Entry 8FR8 (electron microscopy, 2.76 A resolution); this record covers chains a and e of the 58 polymer chains in the assembly.

# Chain a
Molecule: 16S rRNA
Source organism: Mycolicibacterium smegmatis MC2 155
Sequence (1511 nucleotides; row label = number of the first residue in the row):
     7 UUUGGAGAGU UUGAUCCUGG CUCAGGACGA ACGCUGGCGG CGUGCUUAAC ACAUGCAAGU
    67 CGAACGGAAA GGCCCUUUCG GGGGUACUCG AGUGGCGAAC GGGUGAGUAA CACGUGGGUG
   127 AUCUGCCCUG CACUUUGGGA UAAGCCUGGG AAACUGGGUC UAAUACCGAA UACACCCUGC
   187 UGGUCGCAUG GCCUGGUAGG GGAAAGCUUU UGCGGUGUGG GAUGGGCCCG CGGCCUAUCA
   247 GCUUGUUGGU GGGGUGAUGG CCUACCAAGG CGACGACGGG UAGCCGGCCU GAGAGGGUGA
   307 CCGGCCACAC UGGGACUGAG AUACGGCCCA GACUCCUACG GGAGGCAGCA GUGGGGAAUA
   367 UUGCACAAUG GGCGCAAGCC UGAUGCAGCG ACGCCGCGUG AGGGAUGACG GCCUUCGGGU
   427 UGUAAACCUC UUUCAGCACA GACGAAGCGC AAGUGACGGU AUGUGCAGAA GAAGGACCGG
   487 CCAACUACGU GCCAGCAGCC GCGGUAAUAC GUAGGGUCCG AGCGUUGUCC GGAAUUACUG
   547 GGCGUAAAGA GCUCGUAGGU GGUUUGUCGC GUUGUUCGUG AAAACUCACA GCUUAACUGU
   607 GGGCGUGCGG GCGAUACGGG CAGACUAGAG UACUGCAGGG GAGACUGGAA UUCCUGGUGU
   667 AGCGGUGGAA UGCGCAGAUA UCAGGAGGAA CACCGGUGGC GAAGGCGGGU CUCUGGGCAG
   727 UAACUGACGC UGAGGAGCGA AAGCGUGGGG AGCGAACAGG AUUAGAUACC CUGGUAGUCC
   787 ACGCCGUAAA CGGUGGGUAC UAGGUGUGGG UUUCCUUCCU UGGGAUCCGU GCCGUAGCUA
   847 ACGCAUUAAG UACCCCGCCU GGGGAGUACG GCCGCAAGGC UAAAACUCAA AGGAAUUGAC
   907 GGGGGCCCGC ACAAGCGGCG GAGCAUGUGG AUUAAUUCGA UGCAACGCGA AGAACCUUAC
   967 CUGGGUUUGA CAUGCACAGG ACGCCGGCAG AGAUGUCGGU UCCCUUGUGG CCUGUGUGCA
  1027 GGUGGUGCAU GGCUGUCGUC AGCUCGUGUC GUGAGAUGUU GGGUUAAGUC CCGCAACGAG
  1087 CGCAACCCUU GUCUCAUGUU GCCAGCACGU UAUGGUGGGG ACUCGUGAGA GACUGCCGGG
  1147 GUCAACUCGG AGGAAGGUGG GGAUGACGUC AAGUCAUCAU GCCCCUUAUG UCCAGGGCUU
  1207 CACACAUGCU ACAAUGGCCG GUACAAAGGG CUGCGAUGCC GUGAGGUGGA GCGAAUCCUU
  1267 UCAAAGCCGG UCUCAGUUCG GAUCGGGGUC UGCAACUCGA CCCCGUGAAG UCGGAGUCGC
  1327 UAGUAAUCGC AGAUCAGCAA CGCUGCGGUG AAUACGUUCC CGGGCCUUGU ACACACCGCC
  1387 CGUCACGUCA UGAAAGUCGG UAACACCCGA AGCCGGUGGC CUAACCCUUG UGGAGGGAGC
  1447 CGUCGAAGGU GGGAUCGGCG AUUGGGACGA AGUCGUAACA AGGUAGCCGU ACCGGAAGGU
  1507 GCGGCUGGAU C

# Chain e
Molecule: 30S ribosomal protein S4
Source organism: Mycolicibacterium smegmatis MC2 155
Reference sequence: A0QSL7 (RS4_MYCS2); residues 2-201 here = UniProt positions 2-201
Amino-acid sequence (200 residues; row label = number of the first residue in the row):
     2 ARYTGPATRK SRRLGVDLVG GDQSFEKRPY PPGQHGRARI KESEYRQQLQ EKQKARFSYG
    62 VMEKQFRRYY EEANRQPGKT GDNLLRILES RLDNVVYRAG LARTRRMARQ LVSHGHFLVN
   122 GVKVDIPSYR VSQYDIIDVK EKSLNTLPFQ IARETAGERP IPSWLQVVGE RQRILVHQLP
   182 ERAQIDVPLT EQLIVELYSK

# How chain a and chain e interact
Pairs across the interface (117):
  A12(a) with Gln-49(e), hydrogen bond to the base; Glu-197(e), hydrogen bond to the base; Leu-198(e), base contact; Ser-200(e), hydrogen bond to the base; Lys-201(e), base contact
  A30(a) with Lys-201(e), sugar contact
  G32(a) with Arg-68(e), salt bridge to the phosphate
  C401(a) with Lys-65(e), phosphate contact; Arg-69(e), phosphate contact
  G402(a) with Gln-66(e), hydrogen bond to the phosphate; Ile-127(e), sugar contact; Ser-129(e), hydrogen bond to the phosphate
  C403(a) with Gln-66(e), hydrogen bond to the phosphate; Arg-110(e), salt bridge to the phosphate; Ser-114(e), phosphate contact; Pro-128(e), phosphate contact; Ser-129(e), hydrogen bond to the phosphate
  G404(a) with Ala-2(e), base contact; Arg-3(e), phosphate contact; Arg-110(e), salt bridge to the phosphate; Ser-114(e), sugar contact; Pro-128(e), phosphate contact
  U405(a) with Ala-2(e), base contact; Arg-3(e), salt bridge to the phosphate; Thr-5(e), base contact
  G406(a) with Arg-3(e), hydrogen bond to the sugar; Thr-5(e), sugar contact; Gln-111(e), hydrogen bond to the base
  A407(a) with Arg-3(e), salt bridge to the phosphate; Thr-5(e), phosphate contact; Arg-107(e), salt bridge to the phosphate; Met-108(e), sugar contact; Gln-111(e), hydrogen bond to the sugar
  G408(a) with Arg-104(e), hydrogen bond to the sugar; Thr-105(e), sugar contact; Arg-107(e), phosphate contact; Met-108(e), sugar contact
  G409(a) with Arg-104(e), salt bridge to the phosphate
  A411(a) with Gln-24(e), base contact
  G413(a) with Gln-24(e), hydrogen bond to the base; Ser-25(e), hydrogen bond to the base
  U426(a) with Arg-29(e), phosphate contact; Tyr-31(e), hydrogen bond to the phosphate; Gly-34(e), hydrogen bond to the sugar; Gln-35(e), hydrogen bond to the sugar
  U427(a) with Arg-13(e), salt bridge to the phosphate; Pro-33(e), phosphate contact; Gly-34(e), hydrogen bond to the phosphate
  G428(a) with Pro-7(e), phosphate contact; Arg-10(e), salt bridge to the phosphate; Arg-13(e), phosphate contact
  U429(a) with Thr-9(e), hydrogen bond to the phosphate; Arg-13(e), salt bridge to the phosphate
  A430(a) with Pro-7(e), phosphate contact; Ala-8(e), hydrogen bond to the phosphate; Thr-9(e), phosphate contact
  U435(a) with Leu-148(e), sugar contact
  C436(a) with Leu-148(e), sugar contact; Pro-149(e), sugar contact
  U437(a) with His-115(e), hydrogen bond to the sugar; His-117(e), hydrogen bond to the phosphate; Thr-147(e), phosphate contact
  U438(a) with His-115(e), sugar contact; His-117(e), salt bridge to the phosphate
  U439(a) with Ser-114(e), hydrogen bond to the sugar; His-115(e), hydrogen bond to the base; Asp-126(e), sugar contact
  G469(a) with Lys-124(e), salt bridge to the phosphate
  G471(a) with Lys-143(e), phosphate contact
  A475(a) with Gln-111(e), base contact; His-115(e), hydrogen bond to the base
  A479(a) with Ala-2(e), base contact
  G486(a) with Lys-42(e), salt bridge to the phosphate
  C487(a) with Lys-42(e), salt bridge to the phosphate
  C488(a) with Tyr-46(e), sugar contact; Lys-201(e), phosphate contact
  A489(a) with Lys-42(e), salt bridge to the phosphate; Ser-44(e), sugar contact; Arg-47(e), phosphate contact
  A490(a) with Ile-41(e), phosphate contact; Lys-42(e), salt bridge to the phosphate
  C491(a) with His-36(e), hydrogen bond to the phosphate
  U492(a) with Gln-35(e), sugar contact; His-36(e), salt bridge to the phosphate
  G520(a) with Gln-35(e), hydrogen bond to the base
  G521(a) with Gly-34(e), sugar contact; Gln-35(e), hydrogen bond to the sugar
  G522(a) with Arg-10(e), salt bridge to the phosphate; Arg-14(e), hydrogen bond to the phosphate; Pro-33(e), sugar contact; Gly-34(e), phosphate contact
  U523(a) with Arg-10(e), salt bridge to the phosphate; Arg-14(e), salt bridge to the phosphate; Pro-33(e), phosphate contact
  C524(a) with Gln-54(e), hydrogen bond to the phosphate
  C525(a) with Lys-53(e), salt bridge to the phosphate; Gln-54(e), hydrogen bond to the phosphate; Arg-57(e), salt bridge to the phosphate; Glu-64(e), phosphate contact
  G526(a) with Tyr-4(e), base contact; Arg-57(e), salt bridge to the phosphate; Met-63(e), phosphate contact; Glu-64(e), hydrogen bond to the phosphate; Lys-65(e), hydrogen bond to the phosphate
  A527(a) with Ala-2(e), hydrogen bond to the phosphate
  C529(a) with Lys-65(e), salt bridge to the phosphate
  U592(a) with Arg-76(e), sugar contact
  C593(a) with Arg-76(e), phosphate contact
  U599(a) with Lys-124(e), sugar contact; Val-125(e), base contact; Asp-126(e), hydrogen bond to the base; Ile-127(e), base contact
  U600(a) with Ile-127(e), base contact; Ser-129(e), base contact; Tyr-130(e), sugar contact; Arg-131(e), sugar contact
  A602(a) with Arg-69(e), salt bridge to the phosphate
Other interface residues (no listed pair), chain a (53 interface residues in all): C419, G425, G528, A601
Other interface residues (no listed pair), chain e (65 interface residues in all): Lys-11, Asp-23, Arg-38, Ala-39, Leu-50, Val-123

# Summary
53 residues of chain a and 65 residues of chain e are in contact; the contacts include 34 hydrogen bonds and
25 salt bridges. Polar contacts include A12(a)/Gln-49(e), A12(a)/Glu-197(e) and A12(a)/Ser-200(e).
Here chain a is 16S rRNA and chain e is 30S ribosomal protein S4, both from Mycolicibacterium smegmatis MC2
155. Entry 8FR8 (Structure of Mycobacterium smegmatis Rsh bound to a 70S translation initiation complex) was
determined by electron microscopy.
